PDB entry 8K5I | X-ray diffraction, 1.92 A resolution | chain A

[Chain A]
Protein: selenoneine synthase SenA
From: Variovorax paradoxus
Sequence (427 residues; each row starts with the number of its first residue; numbers below 1 keep their minus sign (Gly-10 is residue -10)):
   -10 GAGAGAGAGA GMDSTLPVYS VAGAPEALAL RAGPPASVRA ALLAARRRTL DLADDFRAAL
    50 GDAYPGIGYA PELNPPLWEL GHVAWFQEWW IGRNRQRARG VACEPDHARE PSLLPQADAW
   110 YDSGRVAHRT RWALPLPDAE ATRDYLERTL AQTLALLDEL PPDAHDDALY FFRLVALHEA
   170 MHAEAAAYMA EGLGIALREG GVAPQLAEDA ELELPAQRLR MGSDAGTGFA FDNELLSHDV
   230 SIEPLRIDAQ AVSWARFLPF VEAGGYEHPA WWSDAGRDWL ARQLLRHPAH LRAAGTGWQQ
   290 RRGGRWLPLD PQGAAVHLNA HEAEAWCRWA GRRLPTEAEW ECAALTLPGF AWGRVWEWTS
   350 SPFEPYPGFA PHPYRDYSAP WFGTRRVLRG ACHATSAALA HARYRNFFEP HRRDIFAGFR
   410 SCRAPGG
Not modelled in the structure: -10 to 7, 189-194, 282-286, 291-294, 415-416
Bound ions: Fe ion: His71, His167, His171 (together with 1-thio-beta-D-glucopyranose, N,N,N-trimethyl-histidine)
Small-molecule neighbours:
  - N,N,N-trimethyl-histidine (AVJ): His71, His167, Met170, His171, Tyr177, Tyr363, Tyr366, Tyr393, Asn395, Phe396, Phe397
  - 1-thio-beta-D-glucopyranose (GS1): Asn63, Glu68, His71, Ser112, His167, His171, Ala174, Tyr177, Met178, Phe397

[In short]
Bound to chain A: N,N,N-trimethyl-histidine and 1-thio-beta-D-glucopyranose. His71, His167 and His171
coordinate a Fe ion ion.
Chain A is selenoneine synthase SenA (Variovorax paradoxus); the structure, The structure of SenA in complex
with N,N,N-trimethyl-histidine and thioglucose, was determined by X-ray diffraction, deposited together with
8K5J and 8K5K.
